PDB entry 6H0C | X-ray diffraction, 1.59 A resolution | chain A

== Chain A ==
Molecule: Putative diflavin flavoprotein A 3
Source organism: Synechocystis sp. (strain PCC 6803 / Kazusa)
Notes: EC 1.-.-.-
UniProt: P74373 (DFA3_SYNY3); residues 26-431 here = UniProt positions 26-431
Amino-acid sequence (406 residues; row label = number of the first residue in the row):
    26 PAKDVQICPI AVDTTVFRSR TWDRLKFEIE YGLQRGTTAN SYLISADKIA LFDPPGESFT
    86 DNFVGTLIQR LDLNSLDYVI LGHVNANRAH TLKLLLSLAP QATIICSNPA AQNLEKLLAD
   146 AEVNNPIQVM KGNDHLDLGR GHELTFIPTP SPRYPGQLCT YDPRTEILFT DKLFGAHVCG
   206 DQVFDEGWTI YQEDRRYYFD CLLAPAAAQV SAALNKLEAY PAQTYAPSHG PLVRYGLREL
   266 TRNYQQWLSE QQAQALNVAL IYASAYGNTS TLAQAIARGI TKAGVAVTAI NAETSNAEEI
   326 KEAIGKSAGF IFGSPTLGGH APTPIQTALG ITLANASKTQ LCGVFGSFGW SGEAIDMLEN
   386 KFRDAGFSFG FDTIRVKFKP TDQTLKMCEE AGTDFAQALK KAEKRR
Ligand contacts: citrate anion (FLC): Lys51, Tyr56, Gly81, His108, Asn110, Asn112, Arg113, Arg178, Tyr179, Lys197, His254, Tyr291

== Overview ==
Bound to chain A: citrate anion.
Chain A is Putative diflavin flavoprotein A 3 (Synechocystis sp. (strain PCC 6803 / Kazusa)); the structure,
Flv1 flavodiiron core from Synechocystis sp. PCC6803, was determined by X-ray diffraction (same publication as
6H0D).
